1XZ2 - chains C and D of the 4 polymer chains in the assembly; structure by X-ray diffraction, 1.90 A resolution.

Chain C:
Protein: Hemoglobin alpha chain
From: Homo sapiens
UniProtKB: P01922 (HBA_HUMAN); residue numbers follow UniProt; this construct covers 1-141
Sequence (141 residues; numbered 1 to 141; the number before each row is that of its first residue):
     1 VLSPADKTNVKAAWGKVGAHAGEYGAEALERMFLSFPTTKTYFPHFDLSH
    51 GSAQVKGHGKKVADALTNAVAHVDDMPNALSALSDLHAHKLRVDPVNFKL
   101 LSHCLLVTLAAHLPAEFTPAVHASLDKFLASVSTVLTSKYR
Ion coordination: heme Fe near His-87 (its only coordinating residue here)
Residues lining bound ligands: heme (HEM): Met-32, Thr-39, Tyr-42, Phe-43, His-45, Phe-46, His-58, Lys-61, Val-62, Ala-65, Leu-66, Leu-83, Leu-86, His-87, Leu-91, Val-93, Asn-97, Phe-98, Leu-101, Val-132, Leu-136

Chain D:
Protein: Hemoglobin beta chain
From: Homo sapiens
UniProtKB: P68871 (HBB_HUMAN); numbering as in UniProt (aligned over 1-146)
Sequence (146 residues; each row starts with the number of its first residue):
     1 VHLTPEEKSAVTALWGKVNVDEVGGEALGRLLVVYPWTQRFFESFGDLST
    51 PDAVMGNPKVKAHGKKVLGAFSDGLAHLDNLKGTFATLSELHCDKLHVDP
   101 ENFRLLGNVLVCVLAHHFGKEFTPPVQAAYQKVVAGVANALAHKYH
UniProt features mapped onto this chain:
  - natural variant: Leu-3 (H3L: In Graz; this construct carries the variant), Glu-7 (E7A: In G-Makassar; E7K: In Hb C; E7Q: In Machida; E7V: In SKCA), Lys-8 (E8K: In G-Siriraj; this construct carries the variant), Val-11 (A11V: In Iraq-Halabja; this construct carries the variant), Gly-16 (W16G: In Randwick; this construct carries the variant), Val-23 (E23V: In D-Granada; this construct carries the variant), Gly-24 (V24G: In Miyashiro; this construct carries the variant), Gly-25 (G25D: In Moscva; G25R: In Riverdale-Bronx; G25V: In Savannah), Leu-32 (L32P: In Yokohama), Val-33 (L33V: In Muscat; this construct carries the variant), Arg-40 (Q40R: In Tianshui; this construct carries the variant), Phe-42 (F42Y: In Mequon; deletion: In Bruxelles), 11 further natural variant entries in UniProt
Ion coordination: heme Fe near His-92 (its only coordinating residue here)
Residues lining bound ligands: heme (HEM): Leu-31, Thr-38, Phe-41, Phe-42, Phe-45, His-63, Lys-66, Val-67, Ala-70, Phe-71, Phe-85, Leu-88, Leu-91, His-92, Leu-96, Val-98, Asn-102, Phe-103, Leu-106, Val-137, Leu-141

How chain C and chain D interact:
Residue-residue contacts (38; chain C residue first):
  Arg-31(C) with Phe-122(D), hydrogen bond (side chain-backbone); Thr-123(D); Pro-124(D); Gln-127(D), hydrogen bond
  Leu-34(C) with Pro-124(D), hydrophobic; Pro-125(D); Ala-128(D)
  Ser-35(C) with Gln-127(D); Ala-128(D); Gln-131(D)
  Phe-36(C) with Gln-131(D)
  His-103(C) with Asn-108(D); Val-111(D); Gln-127(D); Gln-131(D), hydrogen bond
  Cys-104(C) with Gln-127(D)
  Val-107(C) with Val-111(D), hydrophobic; Ala-115(D); Gln-127(D)
  Ala-110(C) with Cys-112(D); Ala-115(D); His-116(D)
  Ala-111(C) with Ala-115(D); Gly-119(D)
  Leu-113(C) with His-116(D)
  Pro-114(C) with His-116(D), hydrogen bond (backbone-side chain)
  Phe-117(C) with Arg-30(D), hydrogen bond (backbone-side chain); His-116(D)
  Thr-118(C) with Arg-30(D)
  Pro-119(C) with Arg-30(D); Val-33(D); Met-55(D), hydrophobic
  His-122(C) with Arg-30(D), hydrogen bond; Val-34(D); Cys-112(D)
  Ala-123(C) with Val-34(D)
  Asp-126(C) with Val-34(D); Tyr-35(D), hydrogen bond
Also at the interface, not in a pair above, chain C (19 interface residues in all): Glu-30, Leu-106
Also at the interface, not in a pair above, chain D (20 interface residues in all): Glu-26, Lys-120

Overview:
Chain C and chain D form an interface of 19 and 20 residues respectively; the contacts include 7 hydrogen
bonds. Polar contacts include Arg-31(C)/Phe-122(D), Arg-31(C)/Gln-127(D) and His-103(C)/Gln-131(D). Bound to
chain C: heme. Ligands of chain D: heme.
Chain C is Hemoglobin alpha chain and chain D is Hemoglobin beta chain, both from Homo sapiens; the structure,
wild-type hemoglobin deoxy no-salt, was determined by X-ray diffraction (same publication as 1XYE and 1XZ4).
